3WID - chains B and D of the 4 polymer chains in the assembly; structure by X-ray diffraction, 2.25 A resolution.

# Chain B (and D)
Molecule: Glucose 1-dehydrogenase
Source organism: Thermoplasma volcanium
Notes: EC 1.1.1.47; chain D of this document is another copy of the same molecule, construct and numbering; everything in this record applies to it too
UniProtKB: Q979W2 (Q979W2_THEVO); residues 1-361 here = UniProt positions 1-361
Sequence (369 residues; row label = number of the first residue in the row):
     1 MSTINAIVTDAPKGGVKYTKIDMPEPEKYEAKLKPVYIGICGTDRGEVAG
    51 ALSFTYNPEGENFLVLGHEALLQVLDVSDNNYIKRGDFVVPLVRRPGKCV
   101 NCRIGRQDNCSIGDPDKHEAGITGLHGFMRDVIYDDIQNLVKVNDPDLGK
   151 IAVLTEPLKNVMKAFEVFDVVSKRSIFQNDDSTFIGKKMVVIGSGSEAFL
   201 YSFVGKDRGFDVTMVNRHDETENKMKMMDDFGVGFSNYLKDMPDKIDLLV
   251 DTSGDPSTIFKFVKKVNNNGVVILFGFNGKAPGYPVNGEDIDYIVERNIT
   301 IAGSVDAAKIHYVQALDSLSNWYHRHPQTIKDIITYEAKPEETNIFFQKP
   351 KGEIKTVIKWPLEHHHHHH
Disordered / not traced: 1, 362-369
Differences from the reference sequence: engineered mutation Phe-277 (Thr in Q979W2); expression tag (362-369)
Bound ions: Zn2+: Cys-99, Cys-102, Cys-110, Asp-116
Residues lining bound ligands:
  - NADP (NAP; NADP nicotinamide-adenine-dinucleotide phosphate): Cys-41, Gly-42, Thr-43, Asn-160, Ile-192, Gly-193, Ser-194, Gly-195, Ser-196, Glu-197, Val-215, Asn-216, Arg-217, His-218, Tyr-238, Thr-252, Ser-253, Asp-255, Thr-258, Phe-275, Gly-276, Phe-277, Ser-304, Val-305, Asp-306, Lys-349
  - s-1,2-propanediol (PGO): Arg-95, Ala-120, Leu-125, His-126, Phe-128, Arg-130, Ile-133, Tyr-134, Asp-135

# How chain B and chain D interact
Residue-residue contacts (110; chain B residue first):
  Phe-54(B) / Glu-296(D)
  Val-100(B) / Ile-176(D)
  Val-100(B) / Gln-178(D)
  Val-100(B) / Asp-180(D)
  Asn-101(B) / Ser-175(D)
  Asn-101(B) / Ile-176(D)  hydrogen bond (side chain-backbone)
  Asn-101(B) / Asn-269(D)
  Arg-103(B) / Asp-180(D)  salt bridge
  Ile-104(B) / Ile-176(D)  hydrophobic
  Asp-108(B) / Asn-298(D)  hydrogen bond (backbone-side chain)
  Asn-109(B) / Arg-174(D)  hydrogen bond (side chain-backbone)
  Asn-109(B) / Ser-175(D)
  Asn-109(B) / Asn-269(D)  hydrogen bond (backbone-side chain)
  Asn-109(B) / Asn-298(D)  hydrogen bond
  Cys-110(B) / Asn-268(D)
  Ser-111(B) / Asn-268(D)  hydrogen bond (backbone-side chain)
  Ser-111(B) / Asn-269(D)
  Ile-112(B) / Asn-268(D)  hydrogen bond (backbone-side chain)
  Gly-113(B) / Asn-268(D)
  Lys-163(B) / Asn-298(D)
  Val-167(B) / Arg-174(D)
  Val-170(B) / Val-170(D)
  Val-170(B) / Lys-173(D)
  Val-170(B) / Arg-174(D)
  Val-171(B) / Val-171(D)  hydrophobic
  Lys-173(B) / Val-170(D)
  Arg-174(B) / Asn-109(D)  hydrogen bond (backbone-side chain)
  Arg-174(B) / Val-167(D)
  Arg-174(B) / Val-170(D)
  Arg-174(B) / Ala-302(D)
  Arg-174(B) / Gly-303(D)  hydrogen bond (side chain-backbone)
  Arg-174(B) / Ser-304(D)
  Ser-175(B) / Asn-101(D)
  Ser-175(B) / Asn-109(D)
  Ile-176(B) / Val-100(D)  hydrophobic
  Ile-176(B) / Asn-101(D)  hydrogen bond (backbone-side chain)
  Ile-176(B) / Ile-104(D)  hydrophobic
  Gln-178(B) / Val-100(D)
  Asp-180(B) / Val-100(D)
  Asp-180(B) / Arg-103(D)  salt bridge
  Pro-256(B) / Val-286(D)
  Pro-256(B) / Asn-287(D)
  Pro-256(B) / Gly-288(D)
  Phe-260(B) / Val-286(D)  hydrophobic
  Asn-268(B) / Cys-110(D)
  Asn-268(B) / Ser-111(D)
  Asn-268(B) / Gly-113(D)
  Asn-269(B) / Asn-101(D)
  Asn-269(B) / Asn-109(D)
  Asn-269(B) / Cys-110(D)
  Asn-269(B) / Ser-111(D)
  Leu-274(B) / Val-295(D)
  Phe-275(B) / Val-295(D)
  Phe-277(B) / Asp-292(D)
  Phe-277(B) / Val-295(D)  hydrophobic
  Asn-278(B) / Gly-288(D)
  Gly-279(B) / Gly-288(D)
  Gly-279(B) / Glu-289(D)
  Ala-281(B) / Gly-288(D)  hydrogen bond (backbone-backbone)
  Gly-283(B) / Val-286(D)
  Gly-283(B) / Asn-287(D)
  Tyr-284(B) / Tyr-284(D)
  Tyr-284(B) / Pro-285(D)
  Tyr-284(B) / Val-286(D)  hydrogen bond (backbone-backbone)
  Pro-285(B) / Tyr-284(D)
  Pro-285(B) / Pro-285(D)  hydrophobic
  Val-286(B) / Pro-256(D)
  Val-286(B) / Gly-283(D)
  Val-286(B) / Tyr-284(D)  hydrogen bond (backbone-backbone)
  Val-286(B) / Val-286(D)  hydrophobic
  Asn-287(B) / Pro-256(D)
  Asn-287(B) / Ala-281(D)
  Asn-287(B) / Gly-283(D)
  Gly-288(B) / Pro-256(D)
  Gly-288(B) / Asn-278(D)
  Gly-288(B) / Ala-281(D)  hydrogen bond (backbone-backbone)
  Asp-292(B) / Phe-277(D)
  Ile-294(B) / Leu-274(D)  hydrophobic
  Val-295(B) / Leu-274(D)
  Val-295(B) / Phe-275(D)
  Val-295(B) / Gly-303(D)
  Val-295(B) / Ser-304(D)
  Val-295(B) / Val-305(D)
  Glu-296(B) / Phe-54(D)
  Glu-296(B) / Phe-277(D)
  Glu-296(B) / Val-305(D)
  Asn-298(B) / Asp-108(D)  hydrogen bond (side chain-backbone)
  Asn-298(B) / Asn-109(D)  hydrogen bond
  Asn-298(B) / Lys-163(D)
  Asn-298(B) / Gly-303(D)
  Asn-298(B) / Ser-304(D)
  Asn-298(B) / Val-305(D)  hydrogen bond (side chain-backbone)
  Ile-299(B) / Ala-302(D)
  Ile-299(B) / Gly-303(D)  hydrogen bond (backbone-backbone)
  Thr-300(B) / Thr-300(D)
  Thr-300(B) / Ile-301(D)
  Ile-301(B) / Thr-300(D)
  Ile-301(B) / Ile-301(D)  hydrogen bond (backbone-backbone)
  Ala-302(B) / Arg-174(D)
  Ala-302(B) / Ile-299(D)
  Gly-303(B) / Arg-174(D)  hydrogen bond (backbone-side chain)
  Gly-303(B) / Val-295(D)
  Gly-303(B) / Asn-298(D)
  Gly-303(B) / Ile-299(D)  hydrogen bond (backbone-backbone)
  Ser-304(B) / Arg-174(D)
  Ser-304(B) / Val-295(D)
  Ser-304(B) / Asn-298(D)
  Val-305(B) / Val-295(D)
  Val-305(B) / Glu-296(D)
  Val-305(B) / Asn-298(D)  hydrogen bond (backbone-side chain)
Also at the interface, not in a pair above, chain B (56 interface residues in all): Asn-179, Gly-254, Ile-259, Gly-276, Pro-282, Glu-289, Ile-291
Also at the interface, not in a pair above, chain D (55 interface residues in all): Ile-112, Gly-254, Ile-259, Phe-260, Gly-276, Gly-279, Pro-282, Ile-291, Ile-294

# Summary
56 residues of chain B and 55 residues of chain D are in contact, with 22 hydrogen bonds and 2 salt bridges.
Polar contacts include Arg-103(B)/Asp-180(D), Asn-101(B)/Ile-176(D) and Asp-108(B)/Asn-298(D). Bound to chain
B: NADP and s-1,2-propanediol.
Both chains are Glucose 1-dehydrogenase (Thermoplasma volcanium). Entry 3WID (Structure of a glucose
dehydrogenase T277F mutant in complex with NADP) was determined by X-ray diffraction (same publication as 3WIC
and 3WIE).
